4OJO - chains A and C of the 3 polymer chains in the assembly; structure by X-ray diffraction, 2.00 A resolution.

[Chain A (and C)]
Name: Tailspike protein
From: Escherichia phage Cba120
Notes: chain C of this document is another copy of the same molecule, construct and numbering; everything in this record applies to it too
UniProt: G3M189 (G3M189_9CAUD); residue numbers follow UniProt; this construct covers 1-770
Chain sequence (776 residues; each row starts with the number of its first residue):
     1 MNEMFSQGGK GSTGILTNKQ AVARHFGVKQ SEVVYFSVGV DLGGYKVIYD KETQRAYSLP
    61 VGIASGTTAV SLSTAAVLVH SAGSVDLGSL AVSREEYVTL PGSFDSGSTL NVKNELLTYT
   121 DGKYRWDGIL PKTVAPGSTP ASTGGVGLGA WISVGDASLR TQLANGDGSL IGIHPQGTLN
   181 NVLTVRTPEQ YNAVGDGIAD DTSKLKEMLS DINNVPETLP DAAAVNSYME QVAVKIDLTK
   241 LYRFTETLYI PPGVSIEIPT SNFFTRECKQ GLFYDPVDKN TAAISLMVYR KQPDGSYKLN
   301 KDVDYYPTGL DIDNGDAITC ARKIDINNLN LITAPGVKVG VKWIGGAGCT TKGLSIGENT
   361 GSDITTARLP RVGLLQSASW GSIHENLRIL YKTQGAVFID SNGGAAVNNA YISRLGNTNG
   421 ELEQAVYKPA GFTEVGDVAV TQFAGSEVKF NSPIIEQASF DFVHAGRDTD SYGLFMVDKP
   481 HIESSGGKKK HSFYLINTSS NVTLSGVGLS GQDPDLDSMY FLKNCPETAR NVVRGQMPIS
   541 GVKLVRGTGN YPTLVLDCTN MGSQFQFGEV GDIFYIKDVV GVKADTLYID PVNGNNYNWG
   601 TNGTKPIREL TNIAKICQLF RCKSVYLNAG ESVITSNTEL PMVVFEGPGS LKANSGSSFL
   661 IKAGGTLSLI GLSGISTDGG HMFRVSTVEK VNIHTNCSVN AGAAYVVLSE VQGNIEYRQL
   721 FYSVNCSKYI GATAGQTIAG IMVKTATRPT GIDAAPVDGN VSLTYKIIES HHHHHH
Unresolved in the structure: 1-11, 770-776 (chain C: 1-9, 769-776)
Sequence notes: expression tag (771-776)
What the authors report for this chain:
  - binding site for alpha-D-glucopyranose: V579
  - binding site for beta-D-galactopyranose: K577, D585
  - catalytic residues: W380, Y411, E456, H481, E483 (proposed by the authors, not directly observed)

[How chain A and chain C interact]
Residue-residue contacts (149):
  T17(A) - T17(C)
  Q20(A) - G14(C)  hydrogen bond (side chain-backbone)
  Q20(A) - T17(C)  hydrogen bond
  Q20(A) - N18(C)
  R24(A) - N18(C)  hydrogen bond
  R24(A) - A21(C)
  R24(A) - V22(C)
  R24(A) - H25(C)
  R24(A) - Y49(C)  hydrogen bond
  R24(A) - Q54(C)  hydrogen bond
  H25(A) - H25(C)
  G27(A) - R55(C)  hydrogen bond (backbone-side chain)
  V28(A) - Q54(C)
  K29(A) - E52(C)
  K29(A) - T53(C)
  K29(A) - Q54(C)
  Q30(A) - Q54(C)  hydrogen bond (backbone-side chain)
  K46(A) - P101(C)
  V61(A) - G102(C)
  V61(A) - S106(C)
  S93(A) - T118(C)
  R94(A) - T99(C)  hydrogen bond (side chain-backbone)
  R94(A) - L100(C)  hydrogen bond (side chain-backbone)
  R94(A) - P101(C)
  R94(A) - G102(C)  hydrogen bond (side chain-backbone)
  R94(A) - K123(C)  hydrogen bond (backbone-side chain)
  E95(A) - K123(C)
  E95(A) - D156(C)
  E95(A) - A157(C)  hydrogen bond (side chain-backbone)
  S153(A) - R160(C)
  V154(A) - R160(C)
  G155(A) - D156(C)  hydrogen bond (backbone-side chain)
  G155(A) - R160(C)  hydrogen bond (backbone-side chain)
  D156(A) - D156(C)  hydrogen bond (backbone-side chain)
  S158(A) - R160(C)  hydrogen bond
  L159(A) - D156(C)
  L159(A) - L159(C)  hydrophobic
  L159(A) - R160(C)
  Q162(A) - R160(C)  hydrogen bond
  L170(A) - L163(C)
  L170(A) - A164(C)  hydrogen bond (backbone-backbone)
  I171(A) - L163(C)
  G172(A) - L163(C)  hydrogen bond (backbone-backbone)
  G172(A) - A164(C)
  G172(A) - G166(C)
  G172(A) - D167(C)
  G172(A) - G168(C)  hydrogen bond (backbone-backbone)
  I173(A) - G166(C)  hydrogen bond (backbone-backbone)
  I173(A) - D167(C)
  I173(A) - L183(C)  hydrophobic
  I173(A) - Q190(C)
  H174(A) - D167(C)
  H174(A) - Q190(C)  hydrogen bond (backbone-side chain)
  P175(A) - R186(C)
  P175(A) - Q190(C)
  P175(A) - Y191(C)
  P175(A) - D211(C)
  Q176(A) - Q190(C)  hydrogen bond (backbone-side chain)
  Q176(A) - Y191(C)
  Q176(A) - E207(C)  hydrogen bond
  G177(A) - Q190(C)
  L179(A) - L179(C)  hydrophobic
  N181(A) - T187(C)
  N181(A) - E189(C)
  N181(A) - Q190(C)
  V182(A) - V185(C)  hydrophobic
  V182(A) - T187(C)
  V182(A) - Q190(C)
  T184(A) - D237(C)
  T184(A) - T239(C)
  E230(A) - T265(C)
  E230(A) - R266(C)  hydrogen bond (side chain-backbone)
  E230(A) - E267(C)  hydrogen bond (side chain-backbone)
  E230(A) - K269(C)
  V232(A) - Q270(C)
  A233(A) - P259(C)
  A233(A) - T260(C)
  A233(A) - Q270(C)  hydrogen bond (backbone-side chain)
  V254(A) - T260(C)
  S255(A) - P259(C)  hydrogen bond (side chain-backbone)
  R322(A) - F263(C)
  R322(A) - F264(C)
  K323(A) - T260(C)
  K323(A) - S261(C)
  K323(A) - N262(C)
  D325(A) - N328(C)
  N327(A) - K352(C)
  A347(A) - F263(C)
  G348(A) - F263(C)
  G348(A) - R388(C)  hydrogen bond (backbone-side chain)
  T350(A) - N386(C)
  T350(A) - R388(C)
  W380(A) - Y411(C)
  G381(A) - I454(C)
  I383(A) - N386(C)
  I383(A) - N409(C)
  G403(A) - H481(C)
  G404(A) - I454(C)
  G404(A) - H481(C)  hydrogen bond (backbone-side chain)
  A406(A) - N409(C)
  E447(A) - H481(C)  salt bridge
  E447(A) - S505(C)
  E447(A) - V507(C)
  K449(A) - S452(C)
  K449(A) - K479(C)
  D470(A) - I539(C)
  Y472(A) - G506(C)
  Y472(A) - V507(C)
  Y472(A) - I539(C)  hydrophobic
  L474(A) - S505(C)
  L474(A) - Q536(C)
  M476(A) - K479(C)
  M476(A) - S505(C)
  S499(A) - Q536(C)
  S499(A) - N560(C)  hydrogen bond
  N501(A) - G535(C)
  T528(A) - N560(C)
  T528(A) - G562(C)
  R530(A) - N560(C)
  R534(A) - R534(C)
  D557(A) - C558(C)  hydrogen bond
  V580(A) - C558(C)  hydrophobic
  V580(A) - V580(C)  hydrophobic
  V580(A) - G581(C)
  V688(A) - V644(C)  hydrophobic
  V688(A) - T666(C)
  V688(A) - S668(C)
  V688(A) - H694(C)
  V688(A) - R718(C)  hydrogen bond (backbone-side chain)
  E689(A) - T666(C)
  K690(A) - E716(C)  salt bridge
  Q712(A) - H694(C)  hydrogen bond
  Q712(A) - N696(C)
  Q712(A) - R718(C)  hydrogen bond (backbone-side chain)
  Q712(A) - L720(C)
  G713(A) - R718(C)
  N714(A) - N692(C)  hydrogen bond
  N714(A) - R718(C)
  G735(A) - L720(C)
  G735(A) - F721(C)
  Q736(A) - L720(C)
  Q736(A) - M742(C)
  Q736(A) - K744(C)
  I738(A) - R718(C)
  I738(A) - M742(C)  hydrophobic
  I738(A) - Y765(C)
  S762(A) - I767(C)
  L763(A) - I767(C)
  T764(A) - Y765(C)
Interface residues without a listed pair, chain A (84 interface residues in all): A21, F26, E96, Q231, V234, K235, E385, N408, D578
Interface residues without a listed pair, chain C (93 interface residues in all): V98, G155, I171, L504, D557, S563, I670

[Summary]
84 residues of chain A face 93 of chain C across their interface, with 36 hydrogen bonds and 2 salt bridges.
Among the polar pairs are E447(A)-H481(C), K690(A)-E716(C) and Q20(A)-G14(C). The paper reports catalytic
residues W380(A), Y411(A) and E456(A) among others; a binding site for beta-D-galactopyranose at K577(A) and
D585(A).
Chain A and chain C are both Tailspike protein (Escherichia phage Cba120); the structure, Crystal Structure of
Putative Tailspike Protein (TSP1, orf210) from Escherichia coli O157:H7 Bacteriohage CBA120 in Complex ...,
was determined by X-ray diffraction, deposited together with 4OJ5, 4OJ6, 4OJL and 4OJP.
